Entry 7UWB (electron microscopy, 3.90 A resolution); this record covers chains A and B of the 31 polymer chains in the assembly.

== Chain A ==
Name: V-type proton ATPase catalytic subunit A
From: Citrus limon
Notes: EC 7.1.2.2
UniProt: Q9SM09 (VATA_CITUN); numbering as in UniProt (aligned over 1-623)
Chain sequence (623 residues; numbered 1 to 623; the number before each row is that of its first residue):
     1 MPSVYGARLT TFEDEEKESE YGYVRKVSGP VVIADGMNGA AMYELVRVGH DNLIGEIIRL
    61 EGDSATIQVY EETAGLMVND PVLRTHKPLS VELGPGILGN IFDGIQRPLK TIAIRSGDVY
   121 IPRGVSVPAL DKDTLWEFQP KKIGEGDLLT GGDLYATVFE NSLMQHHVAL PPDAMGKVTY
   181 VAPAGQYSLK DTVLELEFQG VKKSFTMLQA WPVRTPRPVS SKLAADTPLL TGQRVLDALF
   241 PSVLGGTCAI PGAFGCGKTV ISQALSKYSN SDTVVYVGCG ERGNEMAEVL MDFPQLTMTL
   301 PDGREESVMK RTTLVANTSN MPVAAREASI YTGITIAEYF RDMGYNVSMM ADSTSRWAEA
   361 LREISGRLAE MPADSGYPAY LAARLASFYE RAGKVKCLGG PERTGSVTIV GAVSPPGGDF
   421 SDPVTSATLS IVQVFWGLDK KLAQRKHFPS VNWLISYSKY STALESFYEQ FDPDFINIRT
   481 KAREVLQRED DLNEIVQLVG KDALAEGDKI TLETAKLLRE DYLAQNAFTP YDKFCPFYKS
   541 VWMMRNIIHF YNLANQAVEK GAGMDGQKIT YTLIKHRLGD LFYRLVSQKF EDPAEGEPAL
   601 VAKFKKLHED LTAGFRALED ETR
Unresolved in the structure: 1-20, 559-568, 620-623
Swiss-Prot annotation at these positions:
  - binding site (ATP): Gly252 to Thr259

== Chain B ==
Name: V-type proton ATPase subunit B2
From: Citrus limon
UniProt: A0A067FXK2 (A0A067FXK2_CITSI); numbering as in UniProt (aligned over 1-488)
Chain sequence (488 residues; numbered 1 to 488; the number before each row is that of its first residue):
     1 MGVAQNNVDM EEGTLEVAME YRTVTGVAGP LVILDKVKGP KYYEIVNIRL GDGTMRRGQV
    61 LEVDGEKAVV QVFEGTSGID NKFTTVQFTG EVLKTPVSLD MLGRIFNGSG KPIDNGPPIL
   121 PEAYLDISGS SINPSERTYP EEMIQTGIST IDVMNSIARG QKIPLFSAAG LPHNEIAAQI
   181 CRQAGLVKRL EKTDNLLEDG EEDNFAIVFA AMGVNMETAQ FFKRDFEENG SMERVTLFLN
   241 LANDPTIERI ITPRIALTTA EYLAYECGKH VLVILTDMSS YADALREVSA AREEVPGRRG
   301 YPGYMYTDLA QIYERAGRIE GRKGSITQIP ILTMPNDDIT HPTPDLTGYI TEGQIYIDRQ
   361 LQNRQIYPPI NVLPSLSRLM KSAIGEGMTR RDHSDVSNQL YANYAIGKDV QAMKAVVGEE
   421 ALSSEDLLYL EFLDKFERKF VAQGAYDSRN IFQSLDLAWT LLRIFPRELL HRIPGKTLDQ
   481 YYSRDAAN
Unresolved in the structure: 1-14, 193-202, 485-488

== Chain A / chain B interface ==
Residue-residue contacts - 48 pairs, chain A then chain B:
  Arg25(A) with Asp64(B); Gly65(B)
  Lys26(A) with Val63(B)
  Val27(A) with Tyr42(B); Glu62(B); Val63(B), hydrogen bond (backbone-backbone)
  Ser28(A) with Glu62(B)
  Gly29(A) with Tyr42(B), hydrogen bond (backbone-side chain)
  Thr73(A) with Tyr42(B)
  Ala74(A) with Tyr42(B), hydrophobic; Tyr43(B), hydrophobic
  Gly75(A) with Val92(B)
  Leu76(A) with Lys41(B); Tyr42(B), hydrogen bond (backbone-backbone)
  Met77(A) with Pro40(B)
  Val78(A) with Pro40(B); Val63(B), hydrophobic
  Leu109(A) with Pro134(B); Ser135(B)
  Val119(A) with Ile132(B), hydrophobic; Asn133(B), hydrogen bond (backbone-backbone); Glu136(B); Ile319(B), hydrophobic; Arg322(B)
  Tyr120(A) with Ser130(B); Ser131(B); Tyr265(B)
  Ile121(A) with Ser130(B); Ser131(B), hydrogen bond (backbone-backbone); Asn133(B)
  Gly280(A) with Tyr306(B); Tyr349(B)
  Glu281(A) with Tyr349(B)
  Arg282(A) with Ile350(B); Glu352(B)
  Gly283(A) with Arg137(B)
  Asn284(A) with Glu352(B), hydrogen bond
  Glu285(A) with Glu352(B)
  Ala287(A) with Arg137(B)
  Met291(A) with Ser135(B)
  Thr318(A) with Pro134(B)
  Ser319(A) with Ala310(B)
  Asn320(A) with Ser131(B); Glu314(B)
  Arg326(A) with Tyr306(B)
  Ser353(A) with Tyr349(B), hydrogen bond
  Arg356(A) with Tyr349(B)
  Ala369(A) with Val295(B), hydrophobic
Also at the interface, not in a pair above, chain A (38 interface residues in all): Ile101, Lys110, Ala113, Asp118, Leu290, Met321, Ser355, Glu363
Also at the interface, not in a pair above, chain B (32 interface residues in all): Thr138, Gly160, Glu261, Gly303, Gln311

== Overview ==
38 residues of chain A and 32 residues of chain B are in contact; the contacts include 7 hydrogen bonds. Polar
pairs include Gly29(A)-Tyr42(B), Asn284(A)-Glu352(B) and Ser353(A)-Tyr349(B). From UniProt: 8 ATP-binding
residues on chain A.
Chain A is V-type proton ATPase catalytic subunit A and chain B is V-type proton ATPase subunit B2, both from
Citrus limon; the structure, Citrus V-ATPase State 2, Highest-Resolution Class, was determined by electron
microscopy together with 7UW9, 7UWA, 7UWC and 7UWD from the same study.
